Entry 6FA1 (X-ray diffraction, 1.97 A resolution); this record covers chains E and F of the 6 polymer chains in the assembly.

[Chain E]
Molecule: GTPase KRas
From: Homo sapiens
Reference sequence: P01116 (RASK_HUMAN), isoform P01116-2; residue numbers follow UniProt; this construct covers 1-169
Amino-acid sequence (173 residues; each row starts with the number of its first residue; numbers below 1 keep their minus sign (Ala-3 is residue -3)):
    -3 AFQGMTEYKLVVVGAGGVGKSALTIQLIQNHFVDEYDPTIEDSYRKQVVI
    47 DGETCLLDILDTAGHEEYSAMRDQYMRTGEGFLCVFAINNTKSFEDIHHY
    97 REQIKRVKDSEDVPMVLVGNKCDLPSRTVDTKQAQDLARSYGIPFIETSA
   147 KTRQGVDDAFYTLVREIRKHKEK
Construct notes: expression tag (-3 to 0); engineered mutation His61 (Gln in P01116)
Metal / ion sites: Mg2+: Ser17, Thr35 (together with GMP-PNP)
Ligand contacts: GMP-PNP (GNP; phosphoaminophosphonic acid-guanylate ester): Ala11, Gly12, Gly13, Val14, Gly15, Lys16, Ser17, Ala18, Phe28, Val29, Asp30, Glu31, Tyr32, Asp33, Pro34, Thr35, Thr58, Ala59, Gly60, Asn116, Lys117, Asp119, Leu120, Ser145, Ala146, Lys147

[Chain F]
Molecule: GTPase KRas
From: Homo sapiens
Reference sequence: P01116 (RASK_HUMAN), isoform P01116-2; numbering as in UniProt (aligned over 1-168)
Amino-acid sequence (172 residues; row label = number of the first residue in the row; numbers below 1 keep their minus sign (Ala-3 is residue -3)):
    -3 AFQGMTEYKLVVVGAGGVGKSALTIQLIQNHFVDEYDPTIEDSYRKQVVI
    47 DGETCLLDILDTAGHEEYSAMRDQYMRTGEGFLCVFAINNTKSFEDIHHY
    97 REQIKRVKDSEDVPMVLVGNKCDLPSRTVDTKQAQDLARSYGIPFIETSA
   147 KTRQGVDDAFYTLVREIRKHKE
Modified / non-standard residues: Cys51 (S-hydroxycysteine; CSO)
Construct notes: expression tag (-3 to 0); engineered mutation His61 (Gln in P01116)
Metal / ion sites: Mg2+: Ser17, Thr35 (together with GMP-PNP)
Ligand contacts:
  - D2Z (2-[4-[[(3R)-2,3-dihydro-1,4-benzodioxin-3-yl]methylcarbamoyl]phenoxy]ethyl-dimethyl-azanium): Lys5, Leu6, Val7, Asp54, Ile55, Leu56, Gln70, Tyr71, Thr74, Gly75
  - GMP-PNP (GNP; phosphoaminophosphonic acid-guanylate ester): Ala11, Gly12, Gly13, Val14, Gly15, Lys16, Ser17, Ala18, Phe28, Val29, Asp30, Glu31, Tyr32, Asp33, Pro34, Thr35, Thr58, Ala59, Gly60, Asn116, Lys117, Asp119, Leu120, Ser145, Ala146, Lys147

[Interface between chain E and chain F]
Contacting residue pairs (11; chain E residue first):
  Gln25(E) with Asp47(F), hydrogen bond; Arg161(F), hydrogen bond (backbone-side chain)
  Asn26(E) with Asp153(F); Asp154(F)
  His27(E) with Asp154(F), salt bridge; Thr158(F)
  Phe28(E) with Asp154(F), hydrogen bond (backbone-side chain)
  Asp30(E) with Gln131(F), hydrogen bond
  Lys147(E) with Glu143(F), salt bridge; Gln150(F)
  Thr148(E) with Gln150(F)
Other interface residues (no listed pair), chain F (9 interface residues in all): Tyr157

[In short]
The interface between chain E and chain F involves 7 residues on one side and 9 on the other; the contacts
include 4 hydrogen bonds and 2 salt bridges. Among the polar pairs are His27(E)-Asp154(F), Lys147(E)-Glu143(F)
and Gln25(E)-Asp47(F). Chain E binds GMP-PNP.
Chain E is GTPase KRas and chain F is GTPase KRas, both from Homo sapiens; the structure, Antibody derived
(Abd-4) small molecule binding to KRAS, was determined by X-ray diffraction.
